Entry 9MSH (electron microscopy, 2.80 A resolution); this record covers chains I and M of the 8 polymer chains in the assembly.

Chain I:
Name: DNA-directed RNA polymerase subunit beta
From: Escherichia coli
Notes: EC 2.7.7.6
Reference sequence: P0A8V2 (RPOB_ECOLI); residues 1-1342 here = UniProt positions 1-1342
Sequence (1342 residues; numbered 1 to 1342; the number before each row is that of its first residue):
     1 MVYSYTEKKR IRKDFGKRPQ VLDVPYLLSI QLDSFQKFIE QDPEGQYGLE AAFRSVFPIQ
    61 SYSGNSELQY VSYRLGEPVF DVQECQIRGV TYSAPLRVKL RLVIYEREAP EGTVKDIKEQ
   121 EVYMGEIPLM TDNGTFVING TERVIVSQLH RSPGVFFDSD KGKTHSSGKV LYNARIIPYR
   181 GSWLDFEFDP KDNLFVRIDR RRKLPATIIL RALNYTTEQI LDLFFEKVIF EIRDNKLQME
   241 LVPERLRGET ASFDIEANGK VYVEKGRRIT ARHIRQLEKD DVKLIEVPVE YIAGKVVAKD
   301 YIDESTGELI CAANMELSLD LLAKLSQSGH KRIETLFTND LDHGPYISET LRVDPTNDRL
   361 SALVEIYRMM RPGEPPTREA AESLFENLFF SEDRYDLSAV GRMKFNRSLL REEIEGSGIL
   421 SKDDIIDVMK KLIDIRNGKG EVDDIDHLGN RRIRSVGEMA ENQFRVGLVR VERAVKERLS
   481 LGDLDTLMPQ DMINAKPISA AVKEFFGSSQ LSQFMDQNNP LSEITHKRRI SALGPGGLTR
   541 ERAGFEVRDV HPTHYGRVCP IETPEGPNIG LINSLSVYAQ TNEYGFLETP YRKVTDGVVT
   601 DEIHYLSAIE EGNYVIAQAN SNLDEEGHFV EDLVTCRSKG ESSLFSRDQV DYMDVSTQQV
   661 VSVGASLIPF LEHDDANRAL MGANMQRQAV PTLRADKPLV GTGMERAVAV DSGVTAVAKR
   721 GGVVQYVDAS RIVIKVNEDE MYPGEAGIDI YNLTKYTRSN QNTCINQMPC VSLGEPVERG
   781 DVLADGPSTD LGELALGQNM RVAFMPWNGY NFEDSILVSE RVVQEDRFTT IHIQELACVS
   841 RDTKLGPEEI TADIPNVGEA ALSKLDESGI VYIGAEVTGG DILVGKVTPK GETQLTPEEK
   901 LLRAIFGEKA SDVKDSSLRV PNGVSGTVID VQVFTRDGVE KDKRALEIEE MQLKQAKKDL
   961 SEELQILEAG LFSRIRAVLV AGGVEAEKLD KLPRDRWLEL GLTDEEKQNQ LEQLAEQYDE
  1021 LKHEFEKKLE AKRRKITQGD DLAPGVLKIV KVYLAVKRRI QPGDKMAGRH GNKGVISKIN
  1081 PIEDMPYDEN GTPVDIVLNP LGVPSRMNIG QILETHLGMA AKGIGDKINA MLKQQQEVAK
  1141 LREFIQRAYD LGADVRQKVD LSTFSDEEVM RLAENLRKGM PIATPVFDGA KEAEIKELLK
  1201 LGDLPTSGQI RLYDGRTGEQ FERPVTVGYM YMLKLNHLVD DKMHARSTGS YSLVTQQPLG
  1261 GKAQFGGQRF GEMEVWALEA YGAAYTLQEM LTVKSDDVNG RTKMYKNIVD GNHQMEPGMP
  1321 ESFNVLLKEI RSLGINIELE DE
Unresolved in the structure: 1, 1342
Small-molecule neighbours: pyrophosphate (POP): R678, S1105, R1106
Swiss-Prot annotation at these positions:
  - modified residue (N6-acetyllysine): K1022, K1200
  - mutagenesis: I561 (I561S: Resistant to antibiotics salinamide A and B), I569 (I569S: Resistant to antibiotics salinamide A and B), A665 (A665E: Resistant to antibiotics salinamide A and B), D675 (D675A/G: Resistant to antibiotics salinamide A and B), N677 (N677H/K: Resistant to antibiotics salinamide A and B), L680 (L680M: Resistant to antibiotics salinamide A and B), E813 (E813K: Disrupts the enzyme's active center)

Chain M:
Name: RNA polymerase sigma-54 factor
From: Escherichia coli
Reference sequence: P24255 (RP54_ECOLI); residues 1-477 here = UniProt positions 1-477
Sequence (477 residues; numbered 1 to 477; the number before each row is that of its first residue):
     1 MKQGLQLRLS QQLAMTPQLQ QAIRLLQLST LELQQELQQA LESNPLLEQI DTHEEIDTRE
    61 TQDSETLDTA DALEQKEMPE ELPLDASWDT IYTAGTPSGT SGDYIDDELP VYQGETTQTL
   121 QDYLMWQVEL TPFSDTDRAI ATSIVDAVDE TGYLTVPLED ILESIGDEEI DIDEVEAVLK
   181 RIQRFDPVGV AAKDLRDCLL IQLSQFDKTT PWLEEARLII SDHLDLLANH DFRTLMRVTR
   241 LKEDVLKEAV NLIQSLDPRP GQSIQTGEPE YVIPDVLVRK HNGHWTVELN SDSIPRLQIN
   301 QHYASMCNNA RNDGDSQFIR SNLQDAKWLI KSLESRNDTL LRVSRCIVEQ QQAFFEQGEE
   361 YMKPMVLADI AQAVEMHEST ISRVTTQKYL HSPRGIFELK YFFSSHVNTE GGGEASSTAI
   421 RALVKKLIAA ENPAKPLSDS KLTSLLSEQG IMVARRTVAK YRESLSIPPS NQRKQLV
Unresolved in the structure: 1-87, 304-321, 475-477
Swiss-Prot annotation at these positions:
  - DNA-binding region: V366 to T385 (H-T-H motif)
  - motif: A454 to R462 (RPON box)
From the paper describing this entry:
  - binding site for dhsU (-60 to +30) non-template strand: W328

Chain I / chain M interface:
Residue-residue contacts - 74 pairs, chain I then chain M:
  R88(I) - T93(M)  hydrogen bond (side chain-backbone)
  R88(I) - G95(M)  hydrogen bond (backbone-backbone)
  V90(I) - Y92(M)
  V90(I) - T93(M)
  V90(I) - A94(M)
  R143(I) - Y104(M)
  K496(I) - D89(M)  salt bridge
  G507(I) - Y104(M)  hydrogen bond (backbone-side chain)
  S508(I) - Y104(M)
  S509(I) - Y104(M)
  Q510(I) - D103(M)
  S512(I) - D103(M)
  Q513(I) - D103(M)
  F514(I) - T100(M)
  F514(I) - S101(M)
  R540(I) - I105(M)
  E835(I) - P97(M)
  V839(I) - T96(M)
  R841(I) - Y271(M)
  D842(I) - G395(M)
  D842(I) - I396(M)
  K844(I) - Y389(M)  hydrogen bond
  E848(I) - Y271(M)  hydrogen bond
  N856(I) - D257(M)  hydrogen bond
  K886(I) - Y271(M)
  E892(I) - S466(M)  hydrogen bond
  L895(I) - S466(M)
  E898(I) - L195(M)
  L901(I) - L195(M)  hydrophobic
  L901(I) - A228(M)  hydrophobic
  L902(I) - L195(M)  hydrophobic
  L902(I) - P258(M)  hydrophobic
  L902(I) - R259(M)
  A904(I) - A228(M)
  A904(I) - H230(M)  hydrogen bond (backbone-side chain)
  I905(I) - L224(M)
  I905(I) - L227(M)  hydrophobic
  I905(I) - A228(M)
  I905(I) - Q254(M)  hydrogen bond (backbone-side chain)
  F906(I) - I253(M)
  F906(I) - Q254(M)
  F906(I) - L256(M)
  F906(I) - P258(M)  hydrophobic
  A910(I) - R259(M)
  S911(I) - R259(M)
  R936(I) - H391(M)  hydrogen bond
  D1040(I) - T93(M)
  D1041(I) - I91(M)
  D1041(I) - Y92(M)
  D1041(I) - T93(M)  hydrogen bond (backbone-side chain)
  D1041(I) - A94(M)
  L1042(I) - Y92(M)
  L1042(I) - A94(M)  hydrophobic
  A1043(I) - Y92(M)
  P1044(I) - Y92(M)
  P1044(I) - P274(M)  hydrophobic
  P1044(I) - L277(M)  hydrophobic
  G1045(I) - H391(M)
  I1049(I) - T96(M)
  K1051(I) - G95(M)  hydrogen bond (side chain-backbone)
  K1051(I) - P97(M)
  S1250(I) - T116(M)
  Y1251(I) - E115(M)
  Y1251(I) - T116(M)  hydrogen bond (backbone-backbone)
  S1252(I) - Q113(M)  hydrogen bond
  S1252(I) - G114(M)
  L1253(I) - Q113(M)
  L1253(I) - G114(M)  hydrogen bond (backbone-backbone)
  L1253(I) - E115(M)
  T1255(I) - Q113(M)
  L1259(I) - E115(M)
  Q1264(I) - E115(M)  hydrogen bond
  K1306(I) - E129(M)  hydrogen bond (side chain-backbone)
  K1306(I) - L130(M)
Other interface residues (no listed pair), chain I (61 interface residues in all): F80, G89, N139, A837, T843, T888, K890, E899, D915, S916, F934, V1254, Y1305, V1309
Other interface residues (no listed pair), chain M (52 interface residues in all): G102, W126, T131, R138, D194, L199, D225, Q262, Q265, P269, E270, N290, Q387, P393

Overview:
61 residues of chain I face 52 of chain M across their interface, with 17 hydrogen bonds and 1 salt bridge.
Polar contacts include K496(I)-D89(M), R88(I)-T93(M) and G507(I)-Y104(M). Bound to chain I: pyrophosphate. The
paper reports a binding site for dhsU (-60 to +30) non-template strand at W328(M).
Here chain I is DNA-directed RNA polymerase subunit beta and chain M is RNA polymerase sigma-54 factor, both
from Escherichia coli. Entry 9MSH (de novo SigN RNA polymerase open complex (RPo)) was determined by electron
microscopy (same publication as 9MSE, 9MSF, 9MSG and 9MSJ).
